3K9F - chains B and H of the 8 polymer chains in the assembly; structure by X-ray diffraction, 2.90 A resolution.

Chain B:
Protein: DNA topoisomerase 4 subunit A
Source organism: Streptococcus pneumoniae
Notes: EC 5.99.1.-
UniProtKB: P72525 (PARC_STRPN); residue numbers follow UniProt; this construct covers 1-488
Chain sequence (496 residues; numbered 1 to 496; the number before each row is that of its first residue):
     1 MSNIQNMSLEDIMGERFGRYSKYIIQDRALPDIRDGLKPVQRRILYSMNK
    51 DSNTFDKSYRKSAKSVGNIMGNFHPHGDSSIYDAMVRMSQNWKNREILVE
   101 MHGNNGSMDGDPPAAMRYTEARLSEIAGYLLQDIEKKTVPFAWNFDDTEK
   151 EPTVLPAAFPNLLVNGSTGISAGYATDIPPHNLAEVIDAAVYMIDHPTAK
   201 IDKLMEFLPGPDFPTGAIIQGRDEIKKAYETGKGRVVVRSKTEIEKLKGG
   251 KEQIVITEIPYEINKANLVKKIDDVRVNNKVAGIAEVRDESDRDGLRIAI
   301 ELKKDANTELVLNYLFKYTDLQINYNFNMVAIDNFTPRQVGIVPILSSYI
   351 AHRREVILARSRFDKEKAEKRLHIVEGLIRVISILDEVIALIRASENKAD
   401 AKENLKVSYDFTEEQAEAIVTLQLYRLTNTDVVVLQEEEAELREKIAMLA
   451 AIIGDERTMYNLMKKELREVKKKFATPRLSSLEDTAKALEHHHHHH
Not modelled in the structure: 1-2, 484-496
Differences from the reference sequence: expression tag (489-496)
Swiss-Prot annotation at these positions:
  - active site: Tyr118 (O-(5'-phospho-DNA)-tyrosine intermediate)
  - site: Lys38 (Interaction with DNA), His74 (Interaction with DNA), His76 (Interaction with DNA), Arg87 (Interaction with DNA), Lys93 (Interaction with DNA), Arg117 (Transition state stabilizer)
From the paper describing this entry:
  - binding site for Levofloxacin: Ser79, Arg117
  - binding site for the 15-nt DNA strand: Ile170

Chain H:
Molecule: 19-nt DNA strand
Sequence (19 nucleotides; each row starts with the number of its first residue):
     1 GACTATGCACGTAAAACAG
Not modelled in the structure: 12-19

Chain B / chain H interface:
Pairs across the interface - 12 pairs, chain B then chain H:
  Arg117(B) - DG1(H)  salt bridge to the phosphate
  Tyr118(B) - DG1(H)  covalent bond
  Ile170(B) - DC8(H)  base contact
  Ile170(B) - DA9(H)  base contact
  Ser171(B) - DC8(H)  sugar contact
  Ser171(B) - DA9(H)  sugar contact
  Ala172(B) - DC8(H)  phosphate contact
  Gly173(B) - DC8(H)  phosphate contact
  Gly173(B) - DA9(H)  hydrogen bond to the phosphate
  Tyr174(B) - DA9(H)  sugar contact
  Ala175(B) - DA9(H)  sugar contact
  Asn326(B) - DG11(H)  sugar contact
Also at the interface, not in a pair above, chain B (13 interface residues in all): Phe17, Pro112, Lys233, Asn328
Also at the interface, not in a pair above, chain H (6 interface residues in all): DA2, DC10

Overview:
13 residues of chain B face 6 of chain H across their interface; the contacts include 1 covalent bond, 1
hydrogen bond and 1 salt bridge. Among the polar pairs are Gly173(B)-DA9(H) and Arg117(B)-DG1(H). The paper
reports a binding site for Levofloxacin at Ser79(B) and Arg117(B); a binding site for the 15-nt DNA strand at
Ile170(B).
Chain B is DNA topoisomerase 4 subunit A (Streptococcus pneumoniae) and chain H is a 19-nt DNA strand; the
structure, Detailed structural insight into the quinolone-DNA cleavage complex of type IIA topoisomerases, was
determined by X-ray diffraction, deposited together with 3KSA, 3KSB and 3LTN.
